2Q11 - chain A; structure by X-ray diffraction, 2.40 A resolution.

# Chain A
Molecule: Beta-secretase 1
Organism: Homo sapiens
Notes: EC 3.4.23.46
UniProt: P56817 (BACE1_HUMAN); residues -2 to 385 here correspond to UniProt positions 59-446 (UniProt number = residue number + 61)
Chain sequence (388 residues; row label = number of the first residue in the row; numbers below 1 keep their minus sign (Ser-2 is residue -2)):
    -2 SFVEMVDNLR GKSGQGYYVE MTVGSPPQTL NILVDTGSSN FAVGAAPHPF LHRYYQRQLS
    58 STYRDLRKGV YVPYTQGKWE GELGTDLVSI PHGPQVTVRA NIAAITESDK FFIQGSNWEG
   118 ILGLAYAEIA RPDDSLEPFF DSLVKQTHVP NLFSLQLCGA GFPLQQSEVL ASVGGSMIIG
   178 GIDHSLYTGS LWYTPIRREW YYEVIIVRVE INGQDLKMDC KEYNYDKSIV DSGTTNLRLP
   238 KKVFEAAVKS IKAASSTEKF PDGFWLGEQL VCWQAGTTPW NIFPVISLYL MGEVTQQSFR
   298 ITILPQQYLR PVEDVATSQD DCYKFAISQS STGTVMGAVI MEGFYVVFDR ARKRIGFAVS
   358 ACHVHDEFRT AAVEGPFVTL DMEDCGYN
Sequence notes: engineered mutation Gln92 (Asn153 in P56817), Gln111 (Asn172 in P56817), Gln162 (Asn223 in P56817), Gln293 (Asn354 in P56817)
Cystine bridges: Cys155-Cys359, Cys217-Cys382, Cys269-Cys319
Residues lining bound ligands: XX4 (3-(2-amino-6-benzoylquinazolin-3(4h)-yl)-N-cyclohexyl-N-methylpropanamide): Leu30, Asp32, Gly34, Ser35, Val69, Tyr71, Gly74, Lys75, Trp76, Asp106, Lys107, Phe108, Ile110, Trp115, Ile118, Asp228, Gly230, Thr231
What the authors report for this chain:
  - binding site for XX4: Asp32, Asp228
  - catalytic residues: Asp32, Asp228 (citing earlier work)
  - conformationally variable residues (loop rearrangement): Tyr71

# Overview
Ligands of chain A: compound XX4. The paper reports catalytic residues Asp32 and Asp228; a binding site for
XX4 at Asp32 and Asp228.
Chain A is Beta-secretase 1 (Homo sapiens); the structure, Structure of BACE complexed to compound 1, was
determined by X-ray diffraction together with 2Q15 from the same study.
